PDB entry 7SKN | X-ray diffraction, 2.30 A resolution | chains A and B

# Chain A (and B)
Protein: De novo synthetic protein DIG8-CC
Organism: synthetic construct
Notes: chain B of this document is another copy of the same molecule, construct and numbering; everything in this record applies to it too
Chain sequence (73 residues; each row starts with the number of its first residue; numbers below 1 keep their minus sign (Gly-2 is residue -2)):
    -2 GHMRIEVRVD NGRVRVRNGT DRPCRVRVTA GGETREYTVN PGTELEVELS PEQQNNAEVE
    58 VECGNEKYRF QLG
Not modelled in the structure: -2 (chain B: fully traced)
Disulfide bonds: Cys21-Cys60

# How chain A and chain B interact
Residue-residue contacts (47; chain A residue first):
  His-1(A) with Asn62(B), hydrogen bond (backbone-backbone); Glu63(B); Lys64(B), hydrogen bond (backbone-backbone)
  Met0(A) with Lys64(B); Tyr65(B); Arg66(B)
  Arg1(A) with Glu63(B), salt bridge; Lys64(B), hydrogen bond (backbone-backbone); Tyr65(B), hydrogen bond
  Ile2(A) with Lys64(B); Tyr65(B); Arg66(B)
  Glu3(A) with Tyr65(B); Arg66(B), salt bridge
  Val4(A) with Arg66(B), hydrogen bond (backbone-backbone); Phe67(B); Gln68(B), hydrogen bond (backbone-backbone)
  Arg5(A) with Gln68(B)
  Val6(A) with Gln68(B), hydrogen bond (backbone-backbone); Leu69(B); Gly70(B), hydrogen bond (backbone-backbone)
  Asp7(A) with Gly70(B)
  Asn62(A) with His-1(B)
  Glu63(A) with His-1(B); Arg1(B), salt bridge
  Lys64(A) with His-1(B), hydrogen bond (backbone-backbone); Met0(B); Arg1(B), hydrogen bond (backbone-backbone); Ile2(B)
  Tyr65(A) with Arg1(B), hydrogen bond; Ile2(B); Tyr65(B), hydrogen bond
  Arg66(A) with Met0(B); Ile2(B), hydrogen bond (backbone-backbone); Glu3(B), salt bridge; Val4(B), hydrogen bond (backbone-backbone)
  Phe67(A) with Val4(B); Phe67(B), hydrophobic; Gln68(B)
  Gln68(A) with Glu3(B), hydrogen bond; Val4(B), hydrogen bond (backbone-backbone); Arg5(B); Val6(B), hydrogen bond (backbone-backbone)
  Leu69(A) with Val6(B); Leu69(B), hydrophobic
  Gly70(A) with Val6(B), hydrogen bond (backbone-backbone); Asp7(B)
Also at the interface, not in a pair above, chain A (20 interface residues in all): Gln51, Glu57

# Overview
20 residues of chain A face 18 of chain B across their interface; the contacts include 18 hydrogen bonds and 4
salt bridges. Polar contacts include Arg1(A)-Glu63(B), Glu3(A)-Arg66(B) and Arg1(A)-Tyr65(B).
Both chains are De novo synthetic protein DIG8-CC (synthetic construct). Entry 7SKN (De novo synthetic protein
DIG8-CC (tetragonal space group)) was determined by X-ray diffraction together with 7SKO from the same study.
